8DY4 - chain A; structure by X-ray diffraction, 2.40 A resolution.

[Chain A]
Molecule: spFv CAT2200 HL
Organism: Homo sapiens
Notes: fragment: spFv; engineered mutation(s): VL S43Q, VH T28G
Amino-acid sequence (252 residues; row label = number of the first residue in the row):
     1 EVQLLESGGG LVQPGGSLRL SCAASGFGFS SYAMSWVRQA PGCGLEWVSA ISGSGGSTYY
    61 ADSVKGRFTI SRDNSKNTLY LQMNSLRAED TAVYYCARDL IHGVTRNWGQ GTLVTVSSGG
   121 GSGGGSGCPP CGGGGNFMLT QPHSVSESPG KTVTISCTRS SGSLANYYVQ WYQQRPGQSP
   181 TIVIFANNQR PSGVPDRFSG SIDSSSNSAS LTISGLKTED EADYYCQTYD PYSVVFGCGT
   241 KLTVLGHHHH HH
Unresolved in the structure: 119-126, 133-135, 246-252
Disulfide bonds: Cys22-Cys96, Cys43-Cys128, Cys131-Cys238, Cys157-Cys226

[Overview]
Chain A is spFv CAT2200 HL (Homo sapiens); the structure, Crystal Structure of spFv CAT2200 HL, was determined
by X-ray diffraction together with 8DY1 and 8DY5 from the same study.
